Entry 3J0O (electron microscopy, 9.00 A resolution (very low resolution: no residue pairs are listed; an interface is given only as per-side residue counts)); this record covers chains T and W of the 30 polymer chains in the assembly.

[Chain T]
Name: Ribosomal protein S5
Organism: Oryctolagus cuniculus
Amino-acid sequence (192 residues; row label = number of the first residue in the row):
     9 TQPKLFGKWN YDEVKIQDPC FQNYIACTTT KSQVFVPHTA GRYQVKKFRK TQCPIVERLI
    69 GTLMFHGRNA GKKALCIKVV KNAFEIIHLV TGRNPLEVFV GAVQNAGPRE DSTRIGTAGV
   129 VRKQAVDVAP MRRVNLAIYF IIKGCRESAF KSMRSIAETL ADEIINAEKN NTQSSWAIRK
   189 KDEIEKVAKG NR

[Chain W]
Molecule: tRNA
Organism: Oryctolagus cuniculus
Sequence (76 nucleotides; numbered 1 to 76; the number before each row is that of its first residue):
     1 GCCCGGAUAG CUCAGUCGGU AGAGCAGGGG AUUGAAAAUC CCCGUGUCCU UGGUUCGAUU
    61 CCGAGUCCGG GCACCA

[Interface between chain T and chain W]
At this resolution (9 A) residue pairs are not listed: 6 residues of chain T and 7 of chain W lie at the interface.

[In short]
Chain T and chain W form an interface of 6 and 7 residues respectively.
Chain T is Ribosomal protein S5 and chain W is tRNA, both from Oryctolagus cuniculus; the structure, Core of
mammalian 80S pre-ribosome in complex with tRNAs fitted to a 9A cryo-EM map: classic ..., was determined by
electron microscopy, deposited together with 3J0L and 3J0P.
